Entry 2I21 (X-ray diffraction, 1.84 A resolution); this record covers chain A.

[Chain A]
Molecule: Bacteriorhodopsin
From: Halobacterium salinarum
UniProt: P02945 (BACR_HALSA); residues 1-249 here correspond to UniProt positions 14-262 (UniProt number = residue number + 13)
Chain sequence (249 residues; each row starts with the number of its first residue):
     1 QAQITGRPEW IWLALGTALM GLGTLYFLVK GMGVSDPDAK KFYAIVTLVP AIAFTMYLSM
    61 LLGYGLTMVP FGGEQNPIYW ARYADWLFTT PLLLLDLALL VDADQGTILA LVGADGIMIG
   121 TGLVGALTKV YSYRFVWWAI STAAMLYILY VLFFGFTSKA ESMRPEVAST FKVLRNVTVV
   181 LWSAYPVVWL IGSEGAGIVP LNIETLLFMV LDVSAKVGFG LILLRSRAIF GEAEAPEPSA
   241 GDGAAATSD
Disordered / not traced: 1-4, 157-161, 232-249
Construct notes: engineered mutation Val-46 (Thr59 in P02945)
Glycans and other covalent adducts: retinal (RET) linked to Lys-216
Small-molecule neighbours:
  - lipid fragment (LI1; 1-[2,6,10.14-tetramethyl-hexadecan-16-yl]-2-[2,10,14-trimethylhexadecan-16-yl]glycerol), molecule 1: Ala-14, Thr-17, Ala-18, Leu-22, Leu-61
  - lipid fragment (LI1), molecule 2: Gly-21, Thr-24, Leu-25, Leu-28, Lys-40, Tyr-43, Ala-44, Thr-47, Ala-51, Phe-54, Ala-110, Ala-114, Ile-117, Ile-140, Ala-144, Tyr-147
  - lipid fragment (LI1), molecule 3: Leu-22, Leu-25, Tyr-26, Val-29, Lys-30
  - lipid fragment (LI1), molecule 4: Ile-52, Thr-55, Met-56, Tyr-64, Thr-67, Trp-80, Ala-84, Leu-87, Phe-88, Gly-113, Gly-116, Ile-117, Gly-120, Leu-123, Val-124, Leu-127
  - lipid fragment (LI1), molecule 5: Phe-54, Leu-58, Leu-62, Tyr-133, Val-136, Ala-139, Ile-140, Ala-143
  - lipid fragment (LI1), molecule 6: Leu-87, Phe-88, Pro-91, Leu-92, Ile-108, Val-112
  - lipid fragment (LI1), molecule 7: Tyr-131, Ser-132, Phe-135, Val-136, Trp-138, Ala-139, Leu-190, Ala-196
  - lipid fragment (LI1), molecule 8: Trp-138, Thr-142, Val-187, Leu-190, Ala-196, Ile-198
  - lipid fragment (LI1), molecule 9: Ala-139, Ala-143, Leu-146
  - lipid fragment (LI1), molecule 10: Phe-153, Lys-172, Arg-175, Asn-176, Val-179, Val-180, Ser-183, Ala-184, Val-187
  - retinal (RET): Tyr-83, Trp-86, Thr-89, Thr-90, Leu-93, Met-118, Ile-119, Gly-122, Trp-138, Ser-141, Thr-142, Met-145, Trp-182, Tyr-185, Pro-186, Trp-189, Asp-212, Ala-215
  - 2,10,23-trimethyl-tetracosane (SQU): Leu-19, Leu-22, Gly-23, Tyr-26, Val-210, Val-213, Ser-214, Val-217, Gly-218, Leu-221, Arg-225
Curated features (UniProtKB/Swiss-Prot):
  - site: Asp-85 (Primary proton acceptor)
  - modified residue: Gln-1 (Pyrrolidone carboxylic acid), Lys-216 (N6-(retinylidene)lysine)
Reported in the primary citation:
  - contacts within the chain: Ile-45/Asp-96 (water-mediated contact)
  - conformationally variable residues (helix shift): Asp-96

[Overview]
Bound to chain A: 10 copies of lipid fragment and 2,10,23-trimethyl-tetracosane. Retinal is covalently linked
to Lys-216. From the paper: conformational variability at Asp-96; contacts within the chain involving Asp-96
and Ile-45.
Chain A is Bacteriorhodopsin (Halobacterium salinarum); the structure, Bacteriorhodopsin/lipid complex, T46V
mutant, was determined by X-ray diffraction, deposited together with 2I1X and 2I20.
